7Q28 - chain A; structure by X-ray diffraction, 1.65 A resolution.

== Chain A ==
Name: Angiotensin-converting enzyme
Source organism: Homo sapiens
Notes: EC 3.2.1.-, 3.4.15.1
UniProtKB: P12821 (ACE_HUMAN); residues 37-633 here correspond to UniProt positions 642-1238 (UniProt number = residue number + 605)
Sequence (597 residues; row label = number of the first residue in the row):
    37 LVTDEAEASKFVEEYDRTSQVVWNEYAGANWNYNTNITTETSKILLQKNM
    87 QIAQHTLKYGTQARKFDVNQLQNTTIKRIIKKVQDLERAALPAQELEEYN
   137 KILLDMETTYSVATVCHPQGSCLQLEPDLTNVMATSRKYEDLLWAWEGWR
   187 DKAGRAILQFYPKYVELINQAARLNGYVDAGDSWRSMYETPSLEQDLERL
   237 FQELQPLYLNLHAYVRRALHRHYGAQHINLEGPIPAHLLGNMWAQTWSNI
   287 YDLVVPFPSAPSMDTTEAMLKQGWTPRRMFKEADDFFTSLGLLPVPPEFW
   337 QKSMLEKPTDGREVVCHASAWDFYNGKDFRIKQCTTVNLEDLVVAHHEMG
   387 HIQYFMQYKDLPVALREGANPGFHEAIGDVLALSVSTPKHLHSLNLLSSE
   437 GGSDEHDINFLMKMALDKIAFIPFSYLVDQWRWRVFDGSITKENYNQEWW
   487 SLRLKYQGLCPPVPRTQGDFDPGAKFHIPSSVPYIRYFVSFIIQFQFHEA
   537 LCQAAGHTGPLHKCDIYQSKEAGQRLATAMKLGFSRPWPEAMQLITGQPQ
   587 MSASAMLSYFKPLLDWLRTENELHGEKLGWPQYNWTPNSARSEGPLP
Not modelled in the structure: 37-39, 618-633
Differences from the reference sequence: engineered mutation Gly-64 (Glu669 in P12821), Gln-90 (Asn695 in P12821), Gln-155 (Asn760 in P12821), Gln-337 (Asn942 in P12821), Gln-586 (Asn1191 in P12821)
Disulfide bonds: Cys-152/Cys-158, Cys-352/Cys-370, Cys-538/Cys-550
Covalently attached groups: N-acetylglucosamine (NAG) linked to Asn-72; glycan linked to Asn-109
Bound ions: Zn2+: His-383, His-387, Glu-411 (together with 8J9)
Ligand contacts:
  - 8J9 ((2S)-2-[[(2S)-1-[[(2S)-3-(4-hydroxyphenyl)-1-oxidanyl-1-oxidanylidene-propan-2-yl]amino]-1-oxidanylidene-hexan-2-yl]amino]-4-phenyl-butanoic acid): Gln-281, His-353, Ala-354, Ser-355, Val-379, Val-380, His-383, Glu-384, His-387, Glu-411, Asp-415, Lys-454, Phe-457, Lys-511, Phe-512, His-513, Val-518, Tyr-520, Tyr-523, Phe-527
  - boric acid (BO3), molecule 1: Asp-121, Glu-123, Ala-207, Ala-208, Asn-211, Tyr-213, Ser-219
  - boric acid (BO3), molecule 2: Ser-355, Ala-356, Glu-384, His-387, Phe-391, Glu-411
  - boric acid (BO3), molecule 3: Gln-466, Arg-470, Leu-488, Lys-491, Tyr-492
Swiss-Prot annotation at these positions:
  - active site: Glu-384 (Proton acceptor 2), His-513 (Proton donor 2)
  - binding site (chloride): Arg-186, Tyr-224, Trp-485, Arg-489, Arg-522
  - binding site (Zn(2+)): His-383, His-387, Glu-411
  - site: Arg-561, Leu-562 (Cleavage), Asn-620 (Not glycosylated), Arg-627, Ser-628 (Cleavage)
  - glycosylation (N-linked (GlcNAc...) asparagine): Asn-72, Asn-109 (complex)
What the authors report for this chain:
  - Zn2+ coordination: His-383, His-387, Glu-411
  - binding site for 8J9: Gln-281, His-353, Ala-354, Ser-355, Val-380, His-383, Glu-384, Asp-415, Lys-454, Phe-457, Lys-511, Phe-512, His-513, Val-518, Tyr-520, Arg-522, Tyr-523, Phe-527
  - binding site for boric acid: Ala-356
  - specificity-determining residues: Val-379, Val-380 (proposed by the authors, not directly observed)

== In short ==
Chain A binds 3 copies of boric acid and compound 8J9. Covalently linked N-acetylglucosamine: at Asn-72.
Curated annotation (UniProt) lists active-site residues Glu-384 and His-513, 5 chloride-binding residues and 3
Zn2+-binding residues. The paper reports a binding site for 8J9 at Gln-281, His-353 and Ala-354 among others;
a binding site for boric acid at Ala-356.
Chain A is Angiotensin-converting enzyme (Homo sapiens); the structure, Crystal structure of Angiotensin-1
converting enzyme C-domain in complex with dual ACE/NEP inhibitor AD012, was determined by X-ray diffraction
together with 7Q24, 7Q25, 7Q26, 7Q27 and 7Q29 from the same study.
